Entry 9EVD (electron microscopy, 5.60 A resolution (low resolution: residue-level contacts below are approximate; hydrogen-bond / salt-bridge calls are withheld)); this record covers chains 1 and 3 of the 9 polymer chains in the assembly.

Chain 1:
Molecule: ATP synthase associated protein ASA1
Source organism: Polytomella sp. Pringsheim 198.80
UniProt: Q85JD5 (Q85JD5_9CHLO); residues 1-618 here = UniProt positions 1-618
Chain sequence (618 residues; each row starts with the number of its first residue):
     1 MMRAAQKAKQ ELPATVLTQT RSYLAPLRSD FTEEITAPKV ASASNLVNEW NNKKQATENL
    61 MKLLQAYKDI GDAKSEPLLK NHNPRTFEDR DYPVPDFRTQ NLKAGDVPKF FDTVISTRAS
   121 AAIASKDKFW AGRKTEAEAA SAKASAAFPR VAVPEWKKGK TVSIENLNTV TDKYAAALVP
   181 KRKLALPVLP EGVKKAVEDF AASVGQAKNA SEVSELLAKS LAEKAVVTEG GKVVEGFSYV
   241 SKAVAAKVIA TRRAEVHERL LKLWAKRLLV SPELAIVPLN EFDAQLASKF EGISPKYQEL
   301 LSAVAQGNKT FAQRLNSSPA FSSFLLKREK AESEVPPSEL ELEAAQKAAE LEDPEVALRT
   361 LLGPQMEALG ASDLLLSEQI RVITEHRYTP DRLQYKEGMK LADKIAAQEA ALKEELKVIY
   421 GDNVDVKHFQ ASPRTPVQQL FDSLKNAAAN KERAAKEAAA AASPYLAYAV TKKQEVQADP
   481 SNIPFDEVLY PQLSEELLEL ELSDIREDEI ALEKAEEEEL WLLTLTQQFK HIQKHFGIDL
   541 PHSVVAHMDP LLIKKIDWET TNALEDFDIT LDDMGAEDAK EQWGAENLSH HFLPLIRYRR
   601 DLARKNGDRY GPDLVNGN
Unresolved in the structure: 1-22, 618

Chain 3:
Molecule: Mitochondrial F1F0 ATP synthase associated 32 kDa protein
Source organism: Polytomella sp. Pringsheim 198.80
UniProt: K0J903 (K0J903_9CHLO); numbering as in UniProt (aligned over 1-325)
Chain sequence (325 residues; row label = number of the first residue in the row):
     1 MRQASRLALS IRQAGNVEAA SAVPAMTRQF SAPGSHEHHE TPLSKVMPTV VSIPRKVACL
    61 ALGATKKVVC GLASSGPSQN LVSTFANKVI VEENLVNVAE IDVPFWSYWL SSAGFTSKDA
   121 FVKFAEAVKP KVAALSTSDI TNLTVAFKRA NYYDKDLFTG IEANVSANFT KFETEQLLQI
   181 VATFDAFNHS SVAFLDDVAD SITYCNHYLA PVRAGADELA TLLTYYAKNG HERADLLATV
   241 ARGFSEVSLG KLSAAQRKDT VLSALKAFQT FGFYPESIEA VIGAALVSPA EYSAEELKEV
   301 EAVKVAAENA LGGEFVLIQE GAHGH
Unresolved in the structure: 1-24, 322-325

Chain 1 / chain 3 interface:
Residue-residue contacts (44; chain 1 residue first):
  Leu551(1) - Thr170(3)
  Leu551(1) - Cys205(3)
  Lys554(1) - Thr170(3)
  Lys554(1) - Phe172(3)
  Lys554(1) - Glu173(3)
  Lys554(1) - Cys205(3)
  Lys554(1) - Asn206(3)
  Lys555(1) - Tyr204(3)
  Lys555(1) - Asn206(3)
  Lys555(1) - His207(3)
  Trp558(1) - Glu175(3)
  Trp558(1) - His207(3)
  Trp558(1) - Leu209(3)
  Trp558(1) - Ala210(3)
  Glu559(1) - His207(3)
  Asn562(1) - Arg213(3)
  Phe567(1) - Tyr208(3)
  Phe567(1) - Leu209(3)
  Gln582(1) - Arg242(3)
  Trp583(1) - Tyr208(3)
  Glu586(1) - Tyr208(3)
  Glu586(1) - Arg242(3)
  Asn587(1) - His207(3)
  Ser589(1) - Tyr204(3)
  His590(1) - Tyr204(3)
  Leu593(1) - Asp200(3)
  Leu593(1) - Tyr204(3)
  Leu593(1) - Cys205(3)
  Ile596(1) - Tyr204(3)
  Arg597(1) - Phe169(3)
  Arg597(1) - Asp197(3)
  Arg597(1) - Asp200(3)
  Arg600(1) - Asp196(3)
  Arg600(1) - Asp200(3)
  Arg600(1) - Arg233(3)
  Arg604(1) - Asp196(3)
  Arg609(1) - Glu232(3)
  Asp613(1) - Glu232(3)
  Asp613(1) - Arg233(3)
  Asp613(1) - Ala234(3)
  Leu614(1) - Glu232(3)
  Leu614(1) - Ala234(3)
  Val615(1) - Glu232(3)
  Val615(1) - Ala234(3)
Also at the interface, not in a pair above, chain 1 (23 interface residues in all): Asn616
Also at the interface, not in a pair above, chain 3 (27 interface residues in all): Lys171, Val192, Thr203, His231, Phe271, Gly272, Phe273

In short:
23 residues of chain 1 face 27 of chain 3 across their interface.
Here chain 1 is ATP synthase associated protein ASA1 and chain 3 is Mitochondrial F1F0 ATP synthase associated
32 kDa protein, both from Polytomella sp. Pringsheim 198.80. Entry 9EVD (In situ structure of the peripheral
stalk of the mitochondrial ATPsynthase in whole Polytomella cells) was determined by electron microscopy.
